Entry 8FEG (electron microscopy, 2.54 A resolution); this record covers chains D and E of the 6 polymer chains in the assembly.

Chain D:
Protein: Guanine nucleotide-binding protein G(I)/G(S)/G(T) subunit beta-1
Organism: Homo sapiens
UniProt: P62873 (GBB1_HUMAN); numbering as in UniProt (aligned over 2-340)
Amino-acid sequence (358 residues; each row starts with the number of its first residue; numbers below 1 keep their minus sign (Met-17 is residue -17)):
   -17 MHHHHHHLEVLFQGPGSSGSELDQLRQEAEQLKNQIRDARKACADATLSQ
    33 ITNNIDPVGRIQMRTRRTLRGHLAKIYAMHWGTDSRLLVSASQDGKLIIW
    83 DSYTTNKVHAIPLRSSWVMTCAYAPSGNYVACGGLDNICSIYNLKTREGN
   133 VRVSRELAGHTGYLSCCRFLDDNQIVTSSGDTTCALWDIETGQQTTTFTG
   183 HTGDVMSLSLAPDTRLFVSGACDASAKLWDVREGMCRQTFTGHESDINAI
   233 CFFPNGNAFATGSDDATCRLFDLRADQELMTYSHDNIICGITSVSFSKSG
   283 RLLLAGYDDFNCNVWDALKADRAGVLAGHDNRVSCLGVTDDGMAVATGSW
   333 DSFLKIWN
Unresolved in the structure: -17 to 1
Construct notes: expression tag (-17 to 1)
Swiss-Prot annotation at these positions:
  - modified residue: Ser2 (N-acetylserine), His266 (Phosphohistidine)
  - natural variant: Leu30 (L30F: In MRD42; uncertain significance), Arg52 (R52G: In MRD42), Gly64 (G64V: In MRD42), Asp76 (D76E: In MRD42; D76G: In MRD42), Gly77 (G77S: In MRD42), Lys78 (K78R: In MRD42), Ile80 (I80N: In MRD42; I80T: In MRD42), His91 (H91R: In MRD42; uncertain significance), Ala92 (A92T: In MRD42), Pro94 (P94S: In MRD42), Leu95 (L95P: In MRD42), Arg96 (R96L: In MRD42), 5 further natural variant entries in UniProt

Chain E:
Protein: Guanine nucleotide-binding protein G(I)/G(S)/G(O) subunit gamma-2
Organism: Homo sapiens
UniProt: P59768 (GBG2_HUMAN); residues 1-71 here = UniProt positions 1-71
Amino-acid sequence (71 residues; numbered 1 to 71; the number before each row is that of its first residue):
     1 MASNNTASIAQARKLVEQLKMEANIDRIKVSKAAADLMAYCEAHAKEDPL
    51 LTPVPASENPFREKKFFCAIL
Unresolved in the structure: 1-7, 63-71
Swiss-Prot annotation at these positions:
  - modified residue: Ala2 (N-acetylalanine), Cys68 (Cysteine methyl ester)
  - lipidation: Cys68 (S-geranylgeranyl cysteine)

How chain D and chain E interact:
Pairs across the interface - 72 pairs, chain D then chain E:
  Glu3(D) with Ala12(E); Val16(E)
  Leu7(D) with Leu15(E); Val16(E)
  Glu10(D) with Lys20(E), salt bridge
  Gln17(D) with Ala23(E)
  Ile18(D) with Glu22(E); Ala23(E), hydrophobic; Arg27(E)
  Ala21(D) with Arg27(E)
  Arg22(D) with Arg27(E)
  Cys25(D) with Ile28(E), hydrogen bond (side chain-backbone); Lys29(E); Val30(E), hydrogen bond (backbone-backbone)
  Ala26(D) with Val30(E), hydrophobic
  Asp27(D) with Lys29(E)
  Ala28(D) with Val30(E); Ser31(E)
  Leu30(D) with Ala34(E), hydrophobic
  Ile33(D) with Met38(E), hydrophobic
  Thr34(D) with Met38(E)
  Ile37(D) with Met38(E), hydrophobic
  Val40(D) with Leu51(E), hydrophobic
  Ile43(D) with Leu50(E)
  Met45(D) with Leu50(E), hydrophobic
  Arg48(D) with Asn59(E)
  Arg49(D) with Asn59(E), hydrogen bond; Pro60(E)
  Ser84(D) with Asn59(E)
  Tyr85(D) with Glu58(E), hydrogen bond
  Met217(D) with Met21(E), hydrophobic
  Cys218(D) with Glu22(E), hydrogen bond
  Arg219(D) with Glu22(E)
  Gln220(D) with Ile25(E)
  Thr221(D) with Glu22(E)
  Phe235(D) with Leu37(E), hydrophobic; Tyr40(E), hydrophobic; Cys41(E), hydrophobic
  Pro236(D) with Tyr40(E)
  Asn237(D) with Tyr40(E)
  Leu252(D) with Leu37(E), hydrophobic
  Asp254(D) with Ala33(E)
  Arg256(D) with Asp26(E); Arg27(E); Ile28(E); Asp36(E), salt bridge
  Ala257(D) with Ile28(E)
  Asp258(D) with Ile25(E); Arg27(E), salt bridge
  Gln259(D) with Val30(E)
  Ser279(D) with Asp48(E); Leu50(E)
  Lys280(D) with Glu47(E); Asp48(E)
  Ser281(D) with Cys41(E), hydrogen bond (backbone-side chain); His44(E); Asp48(E), hydrogen bond; Leu51(E)
  Gly282(D) with Asp48(E)
  Arg283(D) with Cys41(E)
  Leu284(D) with Leu51(E), hydrophobic
  Leu300(D) with Met38(E), hydrophobic
  Asp323(D) with Pro49(E); Glu58(E)
  Gly324(D) with Pro49(E); Leu50(E)
  Met325(D) with Pro49(E), hydrophobic; Leu50(E); Ser57(E), hydrogen bond; Glu58(E)
  Val327(D) with Leu50(E), hydrophobic
  Ile338(D) with Asn59(E)
Also at the interface, not in a pair above, chain D (55 interface residues in all): Ser67, Lys209, Ala240, Leu261, Val320, Ala326, Asn340
Also at the interface, not in a pair above, chain E (32 interface residues in all): Ala45

Summary:
55 residues of chain D face 32 of chain E across their interface, with 8 hydrogen bonds and 3 salt bridges.
Polar contacts include Glu10(D)-Lys20(E), Arg256(D)-Asp36(E) and Asp258(D)-Arg27(E).
Here chain D is Guanine nucleotide-binding protein G(I)/G(S)/G(T) subunit beta-1 and chain E is Guanine
nucleotide-binding protein G(I)/G(S)/G(O) subunit gamma-2, both from Homo sapiens. Entry 8FEG (CryoEM
structure of Kappa Opioid Receptor bound to a semi-peptide and Gi1) was determined by electron microscopy.
